3M85 - chains F and I of the 12 polymer chains in the assembly; structure by X-ray diffraction, 3.00 A resolution.

== Chain F ==
Molecule: Probable exosome complex exonuclease 1
From: archaeoglobus fulgidus
Notes: EC 3.1.13.-
UniProtKB: O29757 (ECX1_ARCFU); residues 1-258 here = UniProt positions 1-258
Amino-acid sequence (258 residues; numbered 1 to 258; the number before each row is that of its first residue):
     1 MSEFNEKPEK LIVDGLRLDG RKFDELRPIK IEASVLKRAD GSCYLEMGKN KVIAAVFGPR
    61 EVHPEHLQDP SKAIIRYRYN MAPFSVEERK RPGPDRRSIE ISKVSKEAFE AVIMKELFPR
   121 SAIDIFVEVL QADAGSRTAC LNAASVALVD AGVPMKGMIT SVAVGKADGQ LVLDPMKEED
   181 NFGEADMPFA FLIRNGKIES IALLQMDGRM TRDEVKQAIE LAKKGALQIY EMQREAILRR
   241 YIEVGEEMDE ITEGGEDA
Not modelled in the structure: 1-7, 254-258
Construct notes: engineered mutation Glu65 (Arg in O29757)
Swiss-Prot annotation at these positions:
  - mutagenesis: Asp180 (D180A: Abolishes exoribonuclease activity)
From the paper describing this entry:
  - mutagenesis - R65E: decreased catalytic activity
  - mutagenesis - D180A: abolished catalytic activity (citing earlier work)

== Chain I ==
Molecule: Probable exosome complex exonuclease 2
From: archaeoglobus fulgidus
Notes: EC 3.1.13.-
UniProtKB: O29756 (ECX2_ARCFU); residues 1-259 here = UniProt positions 1-259
Amino-acid sequence (259 residues; each row starts with the number of its first residue):
     1 MPEDILVDIK RDYVLSKLRD NERIDGRGFD EFRKVEIIPN VIEKAEGSAL VKLGDTQVVV
    61 GVKMQPGEPA PDTPDRGVII VNAELVPLAS PTFEPGPPDE NSIELARVVD RGIRESEAVD
   121 LSKLVIEEGE KVWIVFVDIH ALDDDGNLLD ASALAAIAAL MNTKVPAERF DLGEDYLLPV
   181 RDLPVSVTSL IVGNKYLVDP SREEMSVGDT TLTITTDKDD NVVAMQKSGG YLLDEKLFDE
   241 LLDVSINCAR KLREKFKEI
Construct notes: engineered mutation Ala70 (Tyr in O29756)
From the paper describing this entry:
  - mutagenesis - Y70A: decreased binding to the 6-nt RNA strand

== How chain F and chain I interact ==
Contacting residue pairs - 63 pairs, chain F then chain I:
  Arg96(F) - Asn82(I)  hydrogen bond
  Arg96(F) - Ile103(I)
  Arg96(F) - Arg107(I)
  Arg97(F) - Arg107(I)
  Ile99(F) - Glu100(I)
  Glu100(F) - Glu104(I)
  Glu100(F) - Arg107(I)  salt bridge
  Glu100(F) - Arg111(I)  salt bridge
  Glu100(F) - Gln226(I)
  Lys103(F) - Glu100(I)
  Lys103(F) - Asn101(I)
  Lys103(F) - Glu104(I)  salt bridge
  Lys103(F) - Ser228(I)  hydrogen bond
  Val104(F) - Gln226(I)
  Glu107(F) - Ser228(I)
  Glu107(F) - Gly229(I)  hydrogen bond (side chain-backbone)
  Glu107(F) - Gly230(I)
  Ala111(F) - Tyr231(I)
  Ala111(F) - Leu232(I)  hydrophobic
  Leu192(F) - Leu232(I)  hydrophobic
  Ser200(F) - Leu232(I)
  Ser200(F) - Leu233(I)
  Ile201(F) - Lys227(I)
  Ile201(F) - Leu232(I)
  Ile201(F) - Leu233(I)  hydrogen bond (backbone-backbone)
  Ala202(F) - Lys227(I)  hydrogen bond (backbone-side chain)
  Leu204(F) - Met225(I)  hydrophobic
  Leu204(F) - Gln226(I)
  Leu204(F) - Lys227(I)  hydrogen bond (backbone-backbone)
  Gln205(F) - Arg111(I)
  Gln205(F) - Met225(I)
  Gln205(F) - Gln226(I)
  Met206(F) - Arg111(I)
  Met206(F) - Val223(I)
  Met206(F) - Ala224(I)
  Met206(F) - Met225(I)  hydrogen bond (backbone-backbone)
  Asp207(F) - Arg111(I)  salt bridge
  Asp207(F) - Glu115(I)
  Asp207(F) - Val223(I)
  Gly208(F) - Glu115(I)  hydrogen bond (backbone-side chain)
  Gly208(F) - Val222(I)
  Gly208(F) - Val223(I)  hydrogen bond (backbone-backbone)
  Arg209(F) - Glu115(I)  hydrogen bond (side chain-backbone)
  Arg209(F) - Ser116(I)  hydrogen bond (side chain-backbone)
  Arg209(F) - Glu117(I)  salt bridge
  Arg209(F) - Asp182(I)  salt bridge
  Arg209(F) - Asp217(I)  salt bridge
  Arg209(F) - Asn221(I)
  Arg209(F) - Val222(I)
  Met210(F) - Asn221(I)
  Met210(F) - Val222(I)  hydrogen bond (backbone-backbone)
  Thr211(F) - Asn221(I)
  Arg212(F) - Leu242(I)
  Arg212(F) - Asp243(I)  salt bridge
  Arg212(F) - Ile246(I)
  Val215(F) - Phe238(I)  hydrophobic
  Lys216(F) - Asp239(I)
  Lys216(F) - Leu242(I)
  Ile219(F) - Glu235(I)
  Ile219(F) - Phe238(I)  hydrophobic
  Ile219(F) - Asp239(I)
  Glu220(F) - Glu235(I)
  Lys223(F) - Glu235(I)  salt bridge
Other interface residues (no listed pair), chain F (30 interface residues in all): Lys106, Glu110, Val112, Met187
Other interface residues (no listed pair), chain I (33 interface residues in all): Val81, Leu212

== Summary ==
30 residues of chain F face 33 of chain I across their interface, with 12 hydrogen bonds and 9 salt bridges.
Among the polar pairs are Glu100(F)-Arg107(I), Glu100(F)-Arg111(I) and Lys103(F)-Glu104(I). From UniProt: one
mutagenesis site on chain F. The paper reports that R65E of chain F reduces catalytic activity; D180A of chain
F abolishes catalytic activity.
Here chain F is Probable exosome complex exonuclease 1 and chain I is Probable exosome complex exonuclease 2,
both from archaeoglobus fulgidus. Entry 3M85 (Archaeoglobus fulgidus exosome y70a with RNA bound to the active
site) was determined by X-ray diffraction together with 3M7N from the same study.
